Entry 8XP0 (electron microscopy, 4.00 A resolution); this record covers chains O and P of the 18 polymer chains in the assembly.

Chain O:
Name: Flagellar motor switch protein FliM
From: Salmonella enterica subsp. enterica serovar Typhimurium str. LT2
Reference sequence: P26418 (FLIM_SALTY); residue numbers follow UniProt; this construct covers 1-334
Amino-acid sequence (334 residues; numbered 1 to 334; the number before each row is that of its first residue):
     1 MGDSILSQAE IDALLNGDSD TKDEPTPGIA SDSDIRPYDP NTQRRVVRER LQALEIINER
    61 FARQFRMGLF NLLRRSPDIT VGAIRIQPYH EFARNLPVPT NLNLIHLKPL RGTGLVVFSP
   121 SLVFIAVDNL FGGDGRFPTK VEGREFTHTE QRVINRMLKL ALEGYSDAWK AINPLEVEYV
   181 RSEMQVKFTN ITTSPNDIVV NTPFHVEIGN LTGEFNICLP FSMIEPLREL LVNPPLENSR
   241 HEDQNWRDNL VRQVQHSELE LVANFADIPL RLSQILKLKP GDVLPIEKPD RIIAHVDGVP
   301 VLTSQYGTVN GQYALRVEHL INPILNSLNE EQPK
Not modelled in the structure: 1-33, 323-334
UniProt features mapped onto this chain:
  - mutagenesis: Asn-155 (N155E: Altered motor bias with clockwise rotation, partially suppresses a yhjH disruption), Leu-160 (L160D: Altered motor bias with clockwise rotation, partially suppresses a yhjH disruption)

Chain P:
Name: Flagellar motor switch protein FliN
From: Salmonella enterica subsp. enterica serovar Typhimurium str. LT2
Reference sequence: P26419 (FLIN_SALTY); residues 1-137 here = UniProt positions 1-137
Amino-acid sequence (137 residues; numbered 1 to 137; the number before each row is that of its first residue):
     1 MSDMNNPSDE NTGALDDLWA DALNEQKATT TKSAADAVFQ QLGGGDVSGA MQDIDLIMDI
    61 PVKLTVELGR TRMTIKELLR LTQGSVVALD GLAGEPLDIL INGYLIAQGE VVVVADKYGV
   121 RITDIITPSE RMRRLSR
Not modelled in the structure: 1-50

Interface between chain O and chain P:
Pairs across the interface (75):
  Gln-255(O) with Ile-75(P); Lys-76(P), hydrogen bond (backbone-backbone)
  His-256(O) with Lys-76(P), hydrogen bond
  Ser-257(O) with Thr-74(P); Ile-75(P), hydrogen bond (backbone-backbone)
  Glu-258(O) with Met-73(P); Thr-74(P)
  Leu-259(O) with Arg-72(P); Met-73(P), hydrogen bond (backbone-backbone); Ile-75(P), hydrophobic
  Glu-260(O) with Thr-71(P)
  Leu-261(O) with Thr-71(P), hydrogen bond (backbone-backbone)
  Phe-265(O) with Val-66(P), hydrogen bond (backbone-backbone); Tyr-118(P), hydrophobic
  Ala-266(O) with Thr-65(P); Val-66(P), hydrogen bond (backbone-backbone)
  Asp-267(O) with Lys-63(P), salt bridge; Leu-64(P); Thr-65(P), hydrogen bond
  Ile-268(O) with Lys-63(P); Leu-64(P), hydrogen bond (backbone-backbone)
  Pro-269(O) with Val-62(P)
  Leu-270(O) with Pro-61(P); Val-62(P), hydrogen bond (backbone-backbone); Leu-64(P), hydrophobic
  Arg-271(O) with Met-58(P); Val-62(P)
  Leu-272(O) with Ile-57(P), hydrophobic; Val-62(P), hydrophobic
  Ser-273(O) with Met-58(P)
  Ile-275(O) with Val-62(P), hydrophobic; Ile-101(P), hydrophobic
  Leu-278(O) with Ile-106(P), hydrophobic; Ala-107(P), hydrophobic; Ile-122(P), hydrophobic
  Lys-279(O) with Ile-122(P)
  Pro-280(O) with Ile-122(P); Thr-123(P)
  Gly-281(O) with Arg-121(P); Ile-122(P), hydrogen bond (backbone-backbone)
  Asp-282(O) with Val-120(P); Arg-121(P); Ile-122(P), hydrogen bond (backbone-backbone)
  Val-283(O) with Val-112(P), hydrophobic; Val-120(P); Arg-121(P)
  Leu-284(O) with Gly-119(P); Val-120(P), hydrogen bond (backbone-backbone); Ile-122(P), hydrophobic
  Pro-285(O) with Tyr-118(P)
  Ile-286(O) with Lys-117(P); Tyr-118(P), hydrogen bond (backbone-backbone); Gly-119(P)
  Lys-288(O) with Tyr-118(P)
  Pro-289(O) with Tyr-118(P)
  Tyr-306(O) with Tyr-118(P)
  Val-309(O) with Val-86(P), hydrophobic
  Gln-312(O) with Ala-88(P); Leu-89(P)
  Tyr-313(O) with Leu-68(P), hydrophobic; Val-87(P); Ala-88(P); Leu-89(P), hydrophobic; Gly-91(P); Leu-92(P), hydrogen bond (side chain-backbone); Ala-93(P); Gly-94(P)
  Ala-314(O) with Val-86(P), hydrophobic; Val-87(P)
  Leu-315(O) with Ser-85(P)
  Arg-316(O) with Gly-84(P); Ser-85(P)
  Val-317(O) with Thr-82(P); Gln-83(P); Gly-84(P), hydrogen bond (backbone-backbone)
Interface residues without a listed pair, chain O (43 interface residues in all): Val-262, Ala-263, Asn-264, Leu-276, Leu-302, Gly-311, Glu-318
Interface residues without a listed pair, chain P (45 interface residues in all): Ile-54, Glu-67, Gly-69, Arg-70, Leu-78, Glu-95, Asp-116

Summary:
43 residues of chain O face 45 of chain P across their interface; the contacts include 16 hydrogen bonds and 1
salt bridge. Polar pairs include Asp-267(O)/Lys-63(P), His-256(O)/Lys-76(P) and Asp-267(O)/Thr-65(P). UniProt
lists 2 mutagenesis sites on chain O.
Chain O is Flagellar motor switch protein FliM and chain P is Flagellar motor switch protein FliN, both from
Salmonella enterica subsp. enterica serovar Typhimurium str. LT2; the structure, Cryo-EM structure of the
protomers of the C ring in the CCW state, was determined by electron microscopy together with 8WHT, 8WIW,
8WK3, 8WK4, 8WKI, 8WKK and 11 further entries from the same study.
